Entry 6HTS (electron microscopy, 4.80 A resolution (low resolution: residue-level contacts below are approximate; hydrogen-bond / salt-bridge calls are withheld)); this record covers chains P and Y of the 19 polymer chains in the assembly.

Chain P:
Molecule: Histone H2B type 1-J
From: Homo sapiens
UniProt: P06899 (H2B1J_HUMAN); residues 0-125 here correspond to UniProt positions 1-126 (UniProt number = residue number + 1)
Chain sequence (126 residues; numbered 0 to 125; the number before each row is that of its first residue; numbering starts at 0):
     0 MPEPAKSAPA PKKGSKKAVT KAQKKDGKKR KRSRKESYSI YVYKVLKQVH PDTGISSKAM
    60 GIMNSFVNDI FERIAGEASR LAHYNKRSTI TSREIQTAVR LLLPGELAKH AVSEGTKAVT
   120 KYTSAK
Not modelled in the structure: 0-30, 125

Chain Y:
Molecule: 228-nt DNA strand
Sequence (228 nucleotides; row label = number of the first residue in the row; numbers below 1 keep their minus sign (DG-102 is residue -102)):
  -102 GAATCTGCAT TAATGCATCC GCGGCCGCCC TGGACAATCC CGGTGCCGAG GCCGCTCAAT
   -42 TGGTCGTAGA CAGCTCTAGC ACCGCTTAAA CGCACGTACG CGCTGTCCCC CGCGTTTTAA
    18 CCGCCAAGGG GATTACTCCC TAGTCTCCAG GCACGTGTCA GATATATACA TCCTGTGCAT
    78 GTACTCGGGG TGGCGATAAG TCGTGTCTTA CCGGGTTGGA CTCAAGAC
Not modelled in the structure: -102 to -65, 86-125

Interface between chain P and chain Y:
Residue-residue contacts (12):
  Arg31(P) - DG48(Y)
  Arg31(P) - DC49(Y)
  Ser32(P) - DG48(Y)
  Ser32(P) - DC49(Y)
  Arg33(P) - DG48(Y)
  Lys34(P) - DC49(Y)
  Glu35(P) - DG48(Y)
  Ser36(P) - DG47(Y)
  Ser36(P) - DG48(Y)
  Ile39(P) - DG47(Y)
  Tyr40(P) - DG47(Y)
  Ile89(P) - DC37(Y)
Interface residues without a listed pair, chain P (10 interface residues in all): Thr88
Interface residues without a listed pair, chain Y (5 interface residues in all): DA46

Summary:
The interface between chain P and chain Y involves 10 residues on one side and 5 on the other.
Chain P is Histone H2B type 1-J (Homo sapiens) and chain Y is a 228-nt DNA strand; the structure, Cryo-EM
structure of the human INO80 complex bound to nucleosome, was determined by electron microscopy.
